Entry 6ALH (electron microscopy, 4.40 A resolution (low resolution: residue-level contacts below are approximate; hydrogen-bond / salt-bridge calls are withheld)); this record covers chains B and I of the 8 polymer chains in the assembly.

== Chain B ==
Molecule: 29-nt DNA strand
Sequence (29 nucleotides; row label = number of the first residue in the row):
     1 GGGTATTCGC CGTGTACCTC TCCTAGCCC

== Chain I ==
Molecule: DNA-directed RNA polymerase subunit beta
Source organism: Escherichia coli (strain K12)
Notes: EC 2.7.7.6
Reference sequence: P0A8V2 (RPOB_ECOLI); residue numbers follow UniProt; this construct covers 1-1342
Sequence (1342 residues; each row starts with the number of its first residue):
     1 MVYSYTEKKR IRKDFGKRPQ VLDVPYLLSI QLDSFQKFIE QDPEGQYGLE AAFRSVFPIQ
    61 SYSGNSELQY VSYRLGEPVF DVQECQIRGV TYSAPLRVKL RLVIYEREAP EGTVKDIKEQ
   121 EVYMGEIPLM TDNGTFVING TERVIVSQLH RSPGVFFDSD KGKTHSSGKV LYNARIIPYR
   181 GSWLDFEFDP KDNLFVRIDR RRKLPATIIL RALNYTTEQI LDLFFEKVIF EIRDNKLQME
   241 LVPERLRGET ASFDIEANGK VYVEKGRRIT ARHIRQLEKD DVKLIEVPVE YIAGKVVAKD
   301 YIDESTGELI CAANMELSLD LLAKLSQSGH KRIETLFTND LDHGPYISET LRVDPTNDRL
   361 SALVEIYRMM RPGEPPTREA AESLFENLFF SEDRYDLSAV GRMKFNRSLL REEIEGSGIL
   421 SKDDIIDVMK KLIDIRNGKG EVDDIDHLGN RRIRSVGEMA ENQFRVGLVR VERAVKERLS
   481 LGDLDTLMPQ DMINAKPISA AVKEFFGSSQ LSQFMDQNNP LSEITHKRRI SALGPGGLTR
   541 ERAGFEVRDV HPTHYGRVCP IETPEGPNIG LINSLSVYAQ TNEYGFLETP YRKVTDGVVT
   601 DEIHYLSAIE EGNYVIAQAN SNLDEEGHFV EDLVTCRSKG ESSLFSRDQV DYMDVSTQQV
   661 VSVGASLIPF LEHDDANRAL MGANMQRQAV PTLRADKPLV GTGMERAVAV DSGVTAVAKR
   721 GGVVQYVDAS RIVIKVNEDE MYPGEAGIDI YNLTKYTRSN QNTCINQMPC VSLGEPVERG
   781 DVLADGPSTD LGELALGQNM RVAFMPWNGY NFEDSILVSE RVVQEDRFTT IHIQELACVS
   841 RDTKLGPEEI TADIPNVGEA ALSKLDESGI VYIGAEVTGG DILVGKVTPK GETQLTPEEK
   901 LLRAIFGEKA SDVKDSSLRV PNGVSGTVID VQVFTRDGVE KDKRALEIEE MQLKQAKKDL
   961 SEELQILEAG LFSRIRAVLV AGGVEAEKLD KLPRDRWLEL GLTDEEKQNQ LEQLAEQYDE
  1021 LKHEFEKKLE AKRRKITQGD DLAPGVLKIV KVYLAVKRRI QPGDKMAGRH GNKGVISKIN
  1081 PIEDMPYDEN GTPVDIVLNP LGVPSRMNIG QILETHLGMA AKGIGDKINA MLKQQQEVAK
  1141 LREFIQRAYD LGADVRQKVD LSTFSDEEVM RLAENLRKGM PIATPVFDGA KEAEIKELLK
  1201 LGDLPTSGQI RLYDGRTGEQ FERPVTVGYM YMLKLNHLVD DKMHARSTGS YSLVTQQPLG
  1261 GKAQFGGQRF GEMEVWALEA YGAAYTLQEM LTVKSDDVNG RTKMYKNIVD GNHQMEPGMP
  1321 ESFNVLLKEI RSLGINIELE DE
Disordered / not traced: 1, 891-912

== Chain B / chain I interface ==
Residue-residue contacts (12; chain B residue first):
  DT7(B) - His165(I)
  DT15(B) - Met1273(I)
  DA16(B) - Arg1269(I)
  DA16(B) - Gly1271(I)
  DC17(B) - Arg1269(I)
  DC18(B) - Gly1261(I)
  DC18(B) - Lys1262(I)
  DC20(B) - Asn762(I)
  DC22(B) - Asn139(I)
  DC22(B) - Ser508(I)
  DG26(B) - Lys496(I)
  DC27(B) - Lys496(I)
Also at the interface, not in a pair above, chain B (11 interface residues in all): DT19, DT21
Also at the interface, not in a pair above, chain I (17 interface residues in all): Thr141, Arg143, Gly507, His1244, Ala1263, Gln1268, Glu1272

== Summary ==
11 residues of chain B face 17 of chain I across their interface.
Chain B is a 29-nt DNA strand and chain I is DNA-directed RNA polymerase subunit beta (Escherichia coli
(strain K12)); the structure, CryoEM structure of E.coli RNA polymerase elongation complex, was determined by
electron microscopy (same publication as 6ALF and 6ALG).
